Entry 1PEW (X-ray diffraction, 1.60 A resolution); this record covers chains A and B.

Chain A (and B):
Name: Jto2, a LAMBDA-6 TYPE IMMUNOGLOBULIN LIGHT CHAIN, VARIABLE DOMAIN
From: Homo sapiens
Notes: fragment: immunoglobulin light chain, variable domain; engineered mutation(s): D29A; chain B of this document is another copy of the same molecule, construct and numbering; everything in this record applies to it too
UniProt: P06317 (LV6C_HUMAN); aligned to UniProt positions 2-109 over residues 2-108 (the alignment contains insertions or deletions, so no single offset holds)
Chain sequence (109 residues; each row starts with the number of its first residue; note: 3 numbers in that range are skipped by the numbering (no residue carries them; nothing is unmodelled there); a row labelled like 27A-27B holds insertion residues (27A, then the next letters in order)):
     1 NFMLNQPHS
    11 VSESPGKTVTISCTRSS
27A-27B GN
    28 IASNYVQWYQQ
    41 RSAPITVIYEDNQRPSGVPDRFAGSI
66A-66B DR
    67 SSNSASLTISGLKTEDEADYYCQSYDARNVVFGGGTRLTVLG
Unresolved in the structure: 41
Cystine bridges: Cys-23/Cys-88
Metal / ion sites: Cd2+ site 1: His-8 (shared with Ser-42(B), Asp-85(B) of chain B); Cd2+ site 2: Glu-50 (shared with Asp-60(B) of chain B); Cd2+ site 3: Asp-60 (shared with Glu-50(B) of chain B); Cd2+ site 4 near Asp-85 (its only coordinating residue here)

How chain A and chain B interact:
Residue-residue contacts (19):
  Asn-1(A) / Ser-56(B)
  Asn-1(A) / Gly-57(B)
  Phe-2(A) / Gly-57(B)
  Met-3(A) / Ser-56(B)
  Met-3(A) / Val-58(B)  hydrophobic
  Asn-5(A) / Ser-42(B)  hydrogen bond
  Asn-5(A) / Ile-45(B)
  Gln-6(A) / Ser-42(B)
  Pro-7(A) / Ser-42(B)
  His-8(A) / Ser-42(B)
  His-8(A) / Ala-43(B)
  Arg-25(A) / Glu-81(B)
  Ser-26(A) / Gly-57(B)  hydrogen bond (side chain-backbone)
  Ser-26(A) / Pro-59(B)
  Ser-26(A) / Glu-81(B)
  Ser-27(A) / Gly-57(B)  hydrogen bond (side chain-backbone)
  Ser-67(A) / Thr-80(B)  hydrogen bond (backbone-side chain)
  Ser-68(A) / Glu-81(B)
  Asn-69(A) / Glu-81(B)

Overview:
Chain A and chain B form an interface of 13 and 9 residues respectively, with 4 hydrogen bonds. Polar contacts
include Asn-5(A)/Ser-42(B), Ser-26(A)/Gly-57(B) and Ser-27(A)/Gly-57(B).
Both chains are Jto2, a LAMBDA-6 TYPE IMMUNOGLOBULIN LIGHT CHAIN, VARIABLE DOMAIN (Homo sapiens). Entry 1PEW
(High Resolution Crystal Structure of Jto2, a mutant of the non-amyloidogenic Lamba6 Light Chain, Jto) was
determined by X-ray diffraction, deposited together with 1PW3.
